PDB entry 5EZ0 | X-ray diffraction, 2.35 A resolution | chains A and E

== Chain A ==
Molecule: Tyrosine-protein phosphatase non-receptor type 4
Source organism: Homo sapiens
Notes: EC 3.1.3.48; fragment: pdz domain, residues 499-604
UniProt: P29074 (PTN4_HUMAN); residue numbers follow UniProt; this construct covers 499-604
Amino-acid sequence (107 residues; each row starts with the number of its first residue):
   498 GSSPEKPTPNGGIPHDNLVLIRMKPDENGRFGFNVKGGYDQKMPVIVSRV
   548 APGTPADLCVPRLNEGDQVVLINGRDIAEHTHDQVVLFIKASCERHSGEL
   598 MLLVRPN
Not modelled in the structure: 498-510, 591-594
Differences from the reference sequence: expression tag (498)

== Chain E ==
Molecule: Mitogen-activated protein kinase 12
Notes: fragment: pdz binding motif, residues 269-277
UniProt: B5MDL5 (B5MDL5_HUMAN); residues 5-13 here correspond to UniProt positions 269-277 (UniProt number = residue number + 264)
Amino-acid sequence (11 residues; numbered 3 to 13; the number before each row is that of its first residue):
     3 SWARVSKETPL
Not modelled in the structure: 3-7
Differences from the reference sequence: expression tag (3-4)

== How chain A and chain E interact ==
Pairs across the interface (23; chain A residue first):
  Arg527(A) with Leu13(E)
  Phe528(A) with Leu13(E), hydrogen bond (backbone-backbone)
  Gly529(A) with Leu13(E), hydrogen bond (backbone-backbone)
  Phe530(A) with Pro12(E); Leu13(E), hydrogen bond (backbone-backbone)
  Asn531(A) with Glu10(E), hydrogen bond; Thr11(E); Pro12(E)
  Val532(A) with Lys9(E); Glu10(E); Thr11(E), hydrogen bond (backbone-backbone); Leu13(E), hydrophobic
  Lys533(A) with Lys9(E)
  Gly534(A) with Lys9(E)
  Gln538(A) with Ser8(E); Lys9(E), hydrogen bond (side chain-backbone)
  Ser545(A) with Glu10(E), hydrogen bond
  His579(A) with Lys9(E); Thr11(E), hydrogen bond
  Val583(A) with Thr11(E); Leu13(E)
  Ile586(A) with Leu13(E), hydrophobic
  Lys587(A) with Leu13(E)
Interface residues without a listed pair, chain A (18 interface residues in all): Gly526, Asp537, Arg546, Asp580

== In short ==
18 residues of chain A and 6 residues of chain E are in contact, with 8 hydrogen bonds. Polar contacts include
Phe528(A)-Leu13(E), Asn531(A)-Glu10(E) and Gln538(A)-Lys9(E).
Chain A is Tyrosine-protein phosphatase non-receptor type 4 (Homo sapiens) and chain E is Mitogen-activated
protein kinase 12; the structure, Crystal structure of the PTPN4 pdz domain complexed with the pdz binding
motif of the mitogen ..., was determined by X-ray diffraction together with 5EYZ from the same study.
